PDB entry 1G57 | X-ray diffraction, 1.40 A resolution | chains A and B

== Chain A (and B) ==
Protein: 3,4-dihydroxy-2-butanone 4-phosphate synthase
Source organism: Escherichia coli
Notes: EC 5.4.99.-; chain B of this document is another copy of the same molecule, construct and numbering; everything in this record applies to it too
UniProtKB: P0A7J0 (RIBB_ECOLI); numbering as in UniProt (aligned over 1-217)
Sequence (217 residues; numbered 1 to 217; the number before each row is that of its first residue):
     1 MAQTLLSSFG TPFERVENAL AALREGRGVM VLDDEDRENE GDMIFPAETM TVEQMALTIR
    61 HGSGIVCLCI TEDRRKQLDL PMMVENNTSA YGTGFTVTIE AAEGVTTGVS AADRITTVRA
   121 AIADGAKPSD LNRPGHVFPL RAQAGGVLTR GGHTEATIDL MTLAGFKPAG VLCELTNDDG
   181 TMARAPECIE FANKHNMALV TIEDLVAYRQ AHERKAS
Disordered / not traced: 1-4, 34-37, 214-217 (chain B: 1-3, 34-38)
Sequence notes: cloning artifact (2)
Metal / ion sites: Cs+ site 1: E48, R119; Cs+ site 2: I59, R60, G62 (shared with I59(B) of chain B); Cs+ site 3: I59 (shared with I59(B), R60(B), G62(B) of chain B); Cs+ site 4: A164, G165
UniProt features mapped onto this chain:
  - binding site (D-ribulose 5-phosphate): R37, E38, D42, R150 to T154
  - binding site (Mg(2+)): E38, H153
  - site (Essential for catalytic activity): H136, E174
  - mutagenesis: D33 (D33S: Loss of activity), E35 (E35S: Reduces activity by 85%), R37 (R37E: Loss of activity), E38 (E38S: Loss of activity), E40 (E40S: Loss of activity), D42 (D42S: Loss of activity), C67 (C67S: Reduces activity by 80%), T107 (T107S: Loss of activity), S110 (S110A: Reduces activity by 85%), D113 (D113S: Reduces activity by 88%), T117 (T117A: Reduces activity by 75%), H136 (H136S: Loss of activity), 4 further mutagenesis entries in UniProt

== Chain A / chain B interface ==
Contacting residue pairs - 59 pairs, chain A then chain B:
  E38(A) - T106(B)  hydrogen bond
  E40(A) - T107(B)
  A56(A) - D179(B)
  A56(A) - G180(B)
  I59(A) - S63(B)
  R60(A) - R60(B)
  R60(A) - D178(B)  salt bridge
  S63(A) - I59(B)
  S63(A) - G64(B)
  S63(A) - V109(B)
  S63(A) - R114(B)  hydrogen bond (backbone-side chain)
  G64(A) - S63(B)
  G64(A) - G64(B)
  G64(A) - I65(B)
  I65(A) - G64(B)
  I65(A) - R114(B)
  I65(A) - H136(B)
  I65(A) - F138(B)  hydrophobic
  M83(A) - M83(B)  hydrophobic
  M83(A) - T98(B)  hydrogen bond
  M83(A) - P134(B)  hydrophobic
  V84(A) - P134(B)
  N87(A) - R133(B)
  N87(A) - P134(B)
  T88(A) - N132(B)
  T88(A) - R133(B)  hydrogen bond (backbone-backbone)
  S89(A) - R133(B)  hydrogen bond (backbone-backbone)
  S89(A) - P134(B)
  Y91(A) - T106(B)
  T93(A) - P134(B)
  F95(A) - P134(B)  hydrophobic
  F95(A) - H136(B)
  V97(A) - M83(B)
  V97(A) - V84(B)  hydrophobic
  T98(A) - M83(B)
  V109(A) - S63(B)
  V109(A) - E174(B)
  V109(A) - M182(B)  hydrophobic
  S110(A) - G180(B)
  S110(A) - M182(B)
  A111(A) - G180(B)  hydrogen bond (backbone-backbone)
  R114(A) - S63(B)  hydrogen bond (side chain-backbone)
  R133(A) - V84(B)
  P134(A) - M83(B)  hydrophobic
  P134(A) - V84(B)
  P134(A) - T93(B)
  P134(A) - F95(B)  hydrophobic
  H136(A) - I65(B)
  F138(A) - I65(B)  hydrophobic
  F138(A) - F138(B)  hydrophobic
  E174(A) - V109(B)
  E174(A) - H136(B)  salt bridge
  D178(A) - R60(B)  salt bridge
  D179(A) - A56(B)
  G180(A) - A56(B)
  G180(A) - S110(B)
  G180(A) - A111(B)  hydrogen bond (backbone-backbone)
  M182(A) - V109(B)  hydrophobic
  M182(A) - S110(B)
Other interface residues (no listed pair), chain A (34 interface residues in all): G62, N86, A90
Other interface residues (no listed pair), chain B (31 interface residues in all): G62, V97, L131, G135

== In short ==
Chain A and chain B form an interface of 34 and 31 residues respectively, with 8 hydrogen bonds and 3 salt
bridges. Among the polar pairs are R60(A)-D178(B), E174(A)-H136(B) and E38(A)-T106(B).
Chain A and chain B are both 3,4-dihydroxy-2-butanone 4-phosphate synthase (Escherichia coli); the structure,
Crystal structure of 3,4-dihydroxy-2-butanone 4-phosphate synthase, was determined by X-ray diffraction (same
publication as 1G58).
